Entry 4DV5 (X-ray diffraction, 3.68 A resolution); this record covers chains A and N of the 21 polymer chains in the assembly.

== Chain A ==
Molecule: 16S rRNA
From: Thermus thermophilus
Sequence (1522 nucleotides; row label = number of the first residue in the row; note: 42 numbers in that range are skipped by the numbering (no residue carries them; nothing is unmodelled there); a row labelled like 190A-190L holds insertion residues (190A, then the next letters in order); numbering starts at 0):
     0 UUUGUUGGAGAGUUUGAUCCUGGCUCAGGGUGAACGCUGGCGGCGUGCCU
    50 AAGACAUGCAAGUCGUGCGGG
    73 CCGCGGGGUUUU
    88 ACUCCG
    95 UGGUC
   101 AGCGGCGGACGGGUGAGUAACGCGUGGGU
  129A G
   130 ACCUACCCGGAAGAGGGGGACAACCCGGGGAAACUCGGGCUAAUCCCCCA
   180 UGUGGACCCGC
190A-190L CCCUUGGGGUGU
   191 GUCCAAAGGGCUUU
   216 GCCCGCUUCCGGAUGGGCCCGCGUCCCAUCAGCUAGUUGGUGGGGUAAUG
   266 GCCCACCAAGGCGACGACGGGUAGCCGGUCUGAGAGGAUGGCCGGCCACA
   316 GGGGCACUGAGACACGGGCCCCACUCCUACGGGAGGCAGCAGUUAGGAAU
   366 CUUCCGCAAUGGGCGCAAGCCUGACGGAGCGACGCCGCUUGGAGGAAGAA
   416 GCCCUUCGGGGUGUAAACUCCUGAA
   442 CCCGGGACGAAACCCCCGACGA
   474 GGGGACUGACGGUACCGGG
   494 GUAAUAGCGCCGGCCAACUCCGUGCCAGCAGCCGCGGUAAUACGGAGGGC
   544 GCGAGCGUUACCCGGAUUCACUGGGCGUAAAGGGCGUGUAGGCGGCCUGG
   594 GGCGUCCCAUGUGAAAGACCACGGCUCAACCGUGGGGGAGCGUGGGAUAC
   644 GCUCAGGCUAGACGGUGGGAGAGGGUGGUGGAAUUCCCGGAGUAGCGGUG
   694 AAAUGCGCAGAUACCGGGAGGAACGCCGAUGGCGAAGGCAGCCACCUGGU
   744 CCACCCGUGACGCUGAGGCGCGAAAGCGUGGGGAGCAAACCGGAUUAGAU
   794 ACCCGGGUAGUCCACGCCCUAAACGAUGCGCGCUAGGUCUCUGGGUCU
   848 CCUGGGGGCCGAAGCUAACGCGUUAAGCGCGCCGCCUGGGGAGUACGGCC
   898 GCAAGGCUGAAACUCAGAGGAAUUGACGGGGGCCCGCACAAGCGGUGGAG
   948 CAUGUGGUUUAAUUCGAAGXAACGCGAAGAACCUUACCAGGCCUUGACAU
   998 GCUAGG
 1003A G
  1004 AACCCGGGUGAAAGCCUGGGGUGCCCC
1030A-1030D GCGA
  1031 GGGGAGCCCUAGCACAGGUGCUGCAUGGCCGUCGUCAGCUCGUGCCGUGA
  1081 GGUGUUGGGUUAAGUCCCGCAACGAGCGCAACCCCCGCCGUUAGUUGCCA
  1131 GCGGUUCGGCCGGGCACUCUAACGGGACUGCCCGCGAAA
  1171 GCGGGAGGAAGGAGGGGACGACGUCUGGUCAGCAUGGCCCUUACGGCCUG
  1221 GGCGACACACGUGCUACAAUGCCCACUACAAAGCGAUGCCACCCGGCAAC
  1271 GGGGAGCUAAUCGCAAAAAGGUGGGCCCAGUUCGGAUUGGGGUCUGCAAC
  1321 CCGACCCCAUGAAGCCGGAAUCGCUAGUAAUCGCGGAUCAG
 1361A C
  1362 CAUGCCGCGGUGAAUACGUUCCCGGGCCUUGUACACACXGCCXGUXACGC
  1412 CAUGGGAGCGGGCUCUACCCGAAGUCGCCGGG
  1446 AGCCUACGGG
  1459 CAGGCGCCGAGGGUAGGGCCCGUGACUGGGGCGAAGUCGUAACAAGGUAG
  1509 CUGUACCGGAAGGUGCGGCUGGAUCCACUCCUUUCU
Not modelled in the structure: 0-4, 1534-1538
Modified / non-standard residues: PSU (pseudouridine-5'-monophosphate) at position 516, 7MG (7N-methyl-8-hydroguanosine-5'-monophosphate) at position 527, M2G (N2-dimethylguanosine-5'-monophosphate) at position 966, 5MC (5-methylcytidine-5'-monophosphate) at position 967, 2MG (2N-methylguanosine-5'-monophosphate) at position 1207, 5MC (5-methylcytidine-5'-monophosphate) at position 1400, 4OC (4n,o2'-methylcytidine-5'-monophosphate) at position 1402, 5MC (5-methylcytidine-5'-monophosphate) at position 1404, 5MC (5-methylcytidine-5'-monophosphate) at position 1407, UR3 (3-methyluridine-5'-monophoshate) at position 1498, MA6 (6N-dimethyladenosine-5'-monophoshate) at position 1518, MA6 (6N-dimethyladenosine-5'-monophoshate) at position 1519, PSU (pseudouridine-5'-monophosphate) at position 1540, PSU (pseudouridine-5'-monophosphate) at position 1541
Differences from the reference sequence: engineered mutation G914 (A1537 in M26923.1); conflict C1534 (A2157 in M26923.1), A1535 (C2158 in M26923.1)
Metal / ion sites: Mg2+ site 1 near G6 (its only coordinating residue here); Mg2+ site 2: C48, G115; Mg2+ site 3 near A53 (its only coordinating residue here); Mg2+ site 4: A59, C386; Mg2+ site 5 near U98 (its only coordinating residue here); Mg2+ site 6: G107, G324, G326; Mg2+ site 7 near C110 (its only coordinating residue here); Mg2+ site 8 near G115 (its only coordinating residue here); Mg2+ site 9: G117, G289; Mg2+ site 10 near C123 (its only coordinating residue here); Mg2+ site 11: G124, U125, G236; Mg2+ site 12 near G146 (its only coordinating residue here); 107 more Mg2+ sites not listed
Ligand contacts: streptomycin (SRY): U12, U14, C526, 7MG_527, C912, A913, G914, A915, C1490, G1491

== Chain N ==
Protein: ribosomal protein S14
From: Thermus thermophilus
UniProtKB: Q5SHQ1 (RS14Z_THET8); residues 1-61 here = UniProt positions 1-61
Amino-acid sequence (61 residues; numbered 1 to 61; the number before each row is that of its first residue):
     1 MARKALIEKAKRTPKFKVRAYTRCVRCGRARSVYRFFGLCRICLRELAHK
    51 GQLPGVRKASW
Not modelled in the structure: 1
Metal / ion sites: Mg2+: Thr22 (shared with C1359(A) of chain A); Zn2+: Cys24, Cys27, Cys40, Cys43

== How chain A and chain N interact ==
Residue-residue contacts (68):
  G973(A) - Arg29(N)  hydrogen bond to the sugar
  G973(A) - Arg41(N)  hydrogen bond to the phosphate
  A974(A) - Arg29(N)  salt bridge to the phosphate
  A974(A) - Arg31(N)  phosphate contact
  A974(A) - Ser32(N)  phosphate contact
  A974(A) - Arg41(N)  salt bridge to the phosphate
  A975(A) - Arg31(N)  phosphate contact
  A975(A) - Ser32(N)  hydrogen bond to the sugar
  G976(A) - Arg31(N)  phosphate contact
  G976(A) - Ser32(N)  hydrogen bond to the phosphate
  G976(A) - Val33(N)  phosphate contact
  A977(A) - Arg31(N)  salt bridge to the phosphate
  C979(A) - Val18(N)  base contact
  C979(A) - Arg19(N)  base contact
  C980(A) - Arg19(N)  hydrogen bond to the sugar
  C980(A) - Ala20(N)  base contact
  C980(A) - Tyr21(N)  hydrogen bond to the phosphate
  U981(A) - Tyr21(N)  hydrogen bond to the phosphate
  U981(A) - Arg31(N)  phosphate contact
  U982(A) - Leu6(N)  sugar contact
  U982(A) - Arg23(N)  salt bridge to the phosphate
  U982(A) - Arg31(N)  salt bridge to the phosphate
  A983(A) - Arg3(N)  salt bridge to the phosphate
  A983(A) - Leu6(N)  phosphate contact
  C995(A) - Lys4(N)  hydrogen bond to the base
  A1015(A) - Lys15(N)  phosphate contact
  G1047(A) - Lys4(N)  salt bridge to the phosphate
  G1048(A) - Arg3(N)  phosphate contact
  G1048(A) - Lys4(N)  hydrogen bond to the phosphate
  U1049(A) - Ala2(N)  hydrogen bond to the base
  U1049(A) - Arg3(N)  hydrogen bond to the sugar
  C1059(A) - Arg45(N)  phosphate contact
  C1060(A) - Arg45(N)  salt bridge to the phosphate
  C1114(A) - Ser60(N)  hydrogen bond to the sugar
  C1114(A) - Trp61(N)  base contact
  C1115(A) - Ser60(N)  sugar contact
  C1115(A) - Trp61(N)  sugar contact
  G1186(A) - Trp61(N)  hydrogen bond to the base
  G1187(A) - Ser60(N)  hydrogen bond to the base
  G1187(A) - Trp61(N)  hydrogen bond to the sugar
  A1188(A) - Lys58(N)  phosphate contact
  A1188(A) - Ser60(N)  hydrogen bond to the sugar
  C1189(A) - Lys58(N)  salt bridge to the phosphate
  G1202(A) - Ala2(N)  hydrogen bond to the phosphate
  G1202(A) - Cys27(N)  hydrogen bond to the sugar
  G1202(A) - Arg29(N)  hydrogen bond to the sugar
  G1202(A) - Ile42(N)  base contact
  G1202(A) - Glu46(N)  hydrogen bond to the base
  C1203(A) - Ala2(N)  hydrogen bond to the phosphate
  C1203(A) - Cys27(N)  sugar contact
  G1216(A) - Arg3(N)  salt bridge to the phosphate
  G1216(A) - Ala5(N)  phosphate contact
  C1217(A) - Ala5(N)  phosphate contact
  C1217(A) - Leu6(N)  phosphate contact
  C1217(A) - Glu8(N)  phosphate contact
  U1219(A) - Arg19(N)  salt bridge to the phosphate
  G1316(A) - Val18(N)  phosphate contact
  C1317(A) - Phe16(N)  stacking on the base
  C1317(A) - Lys17(N)  salt bridge to the phosphate
  U1358(A) - Thr22(N)  phosphate contact
  U1358(A) - Val33(N)  sugar contact
  U1358(A) - Arg35(N)  hydrogen bond to the phosphate
  U1358(A) - Phe36(N)  phosphate contact
  C1359(A) - Thr22(N)  hydrogen bond to the phosphate
  C1359(A) - Arg35(N)  base contact
  A1360(A) - Arg35(N)  salt bridge to the phosphate
  G1368(A) - Trp61(N)  phosphate contact
  C1369(A) - Trp61(N)  phosphate contact
Also at the interface, not in a pair above, chain A (40 interface residues in all): A994, A1016, A1046, A1318, A1357
Also at the interface, not in a pair above, chain N (32 interface residues in all): Ala30, Tyr34, Cys43

== In short ==
The interface between chain A and chain N involves 40 residues on one side and 32 on the other, with 23
hydrogen bonds, 13 salt bridges and 1 aromatic stacking contact. Among the polar pairs are C995(A)-Lys4(N),
U1049(A)-Ala2(N) and G1186(A)-Trp61(N). Chain A binds streptomycin.
Chain A is 16S rRNA and chain N is ribosomal protein S14, both from Thermus thermophilus; the structure,
Crystal structure of the Thermus thermophilus 30S ribosomal subunit with a 16S rRNA mutation, A914G, bound
..., was determined by X-ray diffraction.
